Entry 7EW5 (X-ray diffraction, 3.61 A resolution); this record covers chains G and M of the 15 polymer chains in the assembly.

# Chain G (and M)
Name: Major capsid protein L1
Source organism: Human papillomavirus type 6
Notes: chain M of this document is another copy of the same molecule, construct and numbering; everything in this record applies to it too
UniProtKB: Q9W9C6 (Q9W9C6_9PAPI); residues -1 to 493 here correspond to UniProt positions 6-500 (UniProt number = residue number + 7)
Sequence (496 residues; row label = number of the first residue in the row; numbers below 1 keep their minus sign (Met-2 is residue -2)):
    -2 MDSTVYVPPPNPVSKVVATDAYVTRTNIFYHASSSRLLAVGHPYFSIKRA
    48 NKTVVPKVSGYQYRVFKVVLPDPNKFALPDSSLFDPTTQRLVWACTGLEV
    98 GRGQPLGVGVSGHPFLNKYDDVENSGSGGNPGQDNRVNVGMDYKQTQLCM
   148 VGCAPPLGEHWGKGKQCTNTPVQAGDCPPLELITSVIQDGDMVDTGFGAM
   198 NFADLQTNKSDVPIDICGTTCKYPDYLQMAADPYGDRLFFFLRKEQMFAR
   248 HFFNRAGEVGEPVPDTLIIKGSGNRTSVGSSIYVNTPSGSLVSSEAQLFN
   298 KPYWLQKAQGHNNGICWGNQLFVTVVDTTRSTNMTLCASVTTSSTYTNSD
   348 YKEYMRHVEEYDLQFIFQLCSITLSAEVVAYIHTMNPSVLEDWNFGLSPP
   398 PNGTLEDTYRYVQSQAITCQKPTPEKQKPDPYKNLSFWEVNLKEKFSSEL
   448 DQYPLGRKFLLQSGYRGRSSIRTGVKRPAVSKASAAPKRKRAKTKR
Not modelled in the structure: -2 to 11, 393-425, 461-493
Sequence notes: initiating methionine (-2); conflict Val376 (Met383 in Q9W9C6)

# Interface between chain G and chain M
Pairs across the interface (8):
  Ile266(G) with Tyr343(M), hydrophobic; Tyr348(M)
  Lys267(G) with Ser341(M); Thr342(M); Tyr343(M)
  Gly268(G) with Thr342(M)
  Ser269(G) with Thr342(M)
  Gly270(G) with Thr342(M)

# Overview
5 residues of chain G and 4 residues of chain M are in contact.
Both chains are Major capsid protein L1 (Human papillomavirus type 6). Entry 7EW5 (immune complex of HPV6 L1
pentamer and neutralizing antibody 13H5) was determined by X-ray diffraction (same publication as 7F8I).
